5OPT - chains L and E of the 35 polymer chains in the assembly; structure by electron microscopy, 4.00 A resolution.

Chain L:
Molecule: 40S ribosomal protein S4
Organism: Trypanosoma cruzi (strain CL Brener)
Reference sequence: Q4D5P4 (Q4D5P4_TRYCC); residues 1-273 here = UniProt positions 1-273
Chain sequence (273 residues; numbered 1 to 273; the number before each row is that of its first residue):
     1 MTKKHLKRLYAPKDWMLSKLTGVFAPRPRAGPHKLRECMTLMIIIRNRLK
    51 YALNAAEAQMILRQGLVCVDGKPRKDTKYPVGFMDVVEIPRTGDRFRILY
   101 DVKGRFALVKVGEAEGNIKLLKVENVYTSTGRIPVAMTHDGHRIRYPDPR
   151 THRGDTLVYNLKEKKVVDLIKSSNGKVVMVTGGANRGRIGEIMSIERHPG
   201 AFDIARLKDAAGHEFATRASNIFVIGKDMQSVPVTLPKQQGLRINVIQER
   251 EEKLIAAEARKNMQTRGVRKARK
Unresolved in the structure: 1, 260-273

Chain E:
Molecule: 18S rRNA
Organism: Trypanosoma cruzi
Sequence (2319 nucleotides; numbered 0 to 2318; the number before each row is that of its first residue; numbering starts at 0):
     0 UGAUCUGGUUGAUUCUGCCAGUAGUCAUAUGCUUGUUUCAAGGACUUAGC
    50 CAUGCAUGCCUCAGAAUCACUGCAUUGCAGGAAUCUGCGCAUGGCUCAUU
   100 ACAUCAGACGUAAUCUGCCGCAAAAAUCUUGCGGUCUCCGCAACAUUGGA
   150 UAACUUGGCGAAACGCCAAGCUAAUACAUGAACCAACCGGAUGUUCUCUG
   200 UUCCGGCGGCAGGGCAACCUGCUGCCAUGGGACGUCCAGCGAAUGAAUGA
   250 AAGUAAAACCAAUGCCUUCACCGGCAGUAACACUCAGAAGUGUUGAUUCA
   300 AUUCAUUCCGUGCGAAAGCCGGGUUUUUUUAUCCGGCGUCUUUUGACGAA
   350 CAACUGCCCUAUCAGCCAGCGAUGGCCGUGUAGUGGACUGCCAUGGCGUU
   400 GACGGGAGCGGGGGAUUAGGGUUCGAUUCCGGAGAGGGAGCCUGAGAAAU
   450 AGCUACCACUUCUACGGAGGGCAGCAGGCGCGCAAAUUGCCCAAUGUCAA
   500 AAAAAAAAGAUGAGGCAGCGAAAAGAAAUAGAGCCGACAGUGCUUUUGCA
   550 UUGUCGUUUUCAAUGGGGGAUAUUUAAACCCAUCCAAAAUCGAGUAACAA
   600 UUGGAGGACAAGUCUGGUGCCAGCACCCGCGGUAAUUCCAGCUCCAAAAG
   650 CGUAUAUUAAUGCUGUUGCUGUUAAAGGGUUCGUAGUUGAAUUGAGGGCC
   700 UCUAAGGCGCAAUGGUUUAGUCCCAUCCACUUCGGAUUGGUGACCCAUGC
   750 CCUUGUGGUCCGUGAACAGACAUUCAGAAACAAAAAACACGGGAGUGGUA
   800 CCUUUCCUGAUUAUCGCAUGUCAUGCAUGCCAGAGGGCGCCCGUGAUUUU
   850 UUACUGUGACUAAAAAAGUGUGACCAAAGCAGUCAUUCGACUUGAAUUAG
   900 AAAGCAUGGGAUAACAAAGGAGCAGCCUCUGGGCCACCGUUUCGGCUUUU
   950 GUUGGUUUUAAAAGUCCAUUGGAGAUUAUGGGGCAGUGUGACAAGCGGCU
  1000 GGGUGGUUAUUCCACACACACACACACACGCUCCUUUUUUUUGGACGUGU
  1050 UUUGUGUGUGUAUGUGGCACUCGUCGCCUUUGUGGGAAAUCCGUGUGGCA
  1100 CUGUGUUUGAUGUUGUUGGCAGAGACUUCGGUCUUUUGCCUUCGCAUAUU
  1150 UCACACAUGUGUCAUGCCUUCCCUCAACUCACGGCAUCCAGGAAUGAAGG
  1200 AGGGUAGUUCGGGGGAGAACGUACUGGUGCGUCAGAGGUGAAAUUCUUAG
  1250 ACCGCACCAAGACGAACUACAGCGAAGGCAUUCUUCAAGGAUACCUUCCU
  1300 CAAUCAAGAACCAAAGUGUGGGGAUCGAAGAUGAUUAGAGACCAUUGUAG
  1350 UCCACACUGCAAACGAUGACACCCAUGAAUUGGGGAGUUUUUGGUCGUAG
  1400 GCGUGGUCGGGCUUGAUUAUUAUUUUUCAUCCCGUUCCUCGUCUCGCCAA
  1450 UGAAUAUUAAAUUUACGUGCAUAUUCUUUUUGGUCUUCGUUUUUUUACGG
  1500 CGAGGGCCUUUAACGGGAAUAUCCUCAGCACGUUAUCUGACUUCUUCACG
  1550 CGAAAGCUUUGAGGUUACAGUCUCAGGGGGGAGUACGUUCGCAAGAGUGA
  1600 AACUUAAAGAAAUUGACGGAAUGGCACCACAAGACGUGGAGCGUGCGGUU
  1650 UAAUUUGACUCAACACGGGGAACUUUACCAGAUCCGGACAGGGUGAGGAU
  1700 UGACAGAUUGAGUGUUCUUUCUCGAUCCCCUGAAUGGUGGUGCAUGGCCG
  1750 CUUUUGGUCGGUGGAGUGAUUUGUUUGGUUGAUUCCGUCAACGGACGAGA
  1800 UCCAAGCUGCCCAGUAGGAUUCAGAAUUGCCCAUAGGAUAGCAAUCCCUU
  1850 CCGCGGGUUUUACCCAAGGGGGGGCGGUAUUCGCUUGUAUCCUUCUCUGC
  1900 GGGAUUCCUUGUUUUGCGCAAGGUGAGAUUUUGGGCAACAGCAGGUCUGU
  1950 GAUGCUCCUCAAUGUUCUGGGCGACACGCGCACUACAAUGUCAGUGAGAA
  2000 CAAGAAAAACGACUCUUGUCGGACCUACUUGAUCAAAAGAGUGGGAAAAC
  2050 CCCGGAAUCACGUAGACCCACUUGGGACCGAGUAUUGCAAUUAUUGGUCG
  2100 CGCAACGAGGAAUGUCUCGUAGGCGCAGCUCAUCAAACUGUGCCGAUUAC
  2150 GUCCCUGCCAUUUGUACACACCGCCCGUCGUUGUUUCCGAUGAUGGUGCA
  2200 AUACAGGUGAUCGGACAGUCGAGUGCUUCACUUGACCGAAAGUUCACCGA
  2250 UAUUUCUUCAAUAGAGGAAGCAAAAGUCGUAACAAGGUAGCUGUAGGUGA
  2300 ACCUGCAGCUGGAUCAUUU
Unresolved in the structure: 0, 767, 1000-1071, 1090-1164, 1386-1522, 1834-1844
Construct notes: conflict C143 (A144 in 320364483), C805 (U806 in 320364483); insertion (2316-2318)

How chain L and chain E interact:
Residue-residue contacts (154; chain L residue first):
  Thr2(L) - U91(E)  sugar contact
  Thr2(L) - G116(E)  base contact
  Thr2(L) - G347(E)  hydrogen bond to the sugar
  Thr2(L) - A444(E)  base contact
  Thr2(L) - G445(E)  base contact
  Lys3(L) - G347(E)  phosphate contact
  Lys3(L) - A348(E)  phosphate contact
  Lys3(L) - G430(E)  salt bridge to the phosphate
  Lys4(L) - U56(E)  base contact
  Lys4(L) - G88(E)  hydrogen bond to the phosphate
  Lys4(L) - C89(E)  salt bridge to the phosphate
  Lys4(L) - U91(E)  hydrogen bond to the sugar
  Lys4(L) - U496(E)  sugar contact
  Lys4(L) - C497(E)  sugar contact
  His5(L) - U91(E)  hydrogen bond to the base
  His5(L) - G92(E)  sugar contact
  His5(L) - G495(E)  hydrogen bond to the sugar
  His5(L) - U496(E)  sugar contact
  Lys7(L) - G92(E)  phosphate contact
  Lys7(L) - G93(E)  salt bridge to the phosphate
  Lys7(L) - C428(E)  salt bridge to the phosphate
  Lys7(L) - C429(E)  phosphate contact
  Arg8(L) - U494(E)  hydrogen bond to the phosphate
  Arg8(L) - G495(E)  salt bridge to the phosphate
  Leu9(L) - A862(E)  hydrogen bond to the sugar
  Leu9(L) - A863(E)  sugar contact
  Tyr10(L) - C429(E)  sugar contact
  Tyr10(L) - G430(E)  phosphate contact
  Tyr10(L) - A861(E)  base contact
  Lys13(L) - A862(E)  sugar contact
  Lys13(L) - A863(E)  phosphate contact
  Met16(L) - A894(E)  base contact
  Ser18(L) - C879(E)  phosphate contact
  Lys19(L) - A863(E)  phosphate contact
  Lys19(L) - A864(E)  salt bridge to the phosphate
  Lys19(L) - G878(E)  salt bridge to the phosphate
  Lys19(L) - C879(E)  hydrogen bond to the phosphate
  Leu20(L) - G878(E)  sugar contact
  Gly22(L) - U494(E)  sugar contact
  Val23(L) - U494(E)  hydrogen bond to the sugar
  Val23(L) - G513(E)  phosphate contact
  Val23(L) - G514(E)  phosphate contact
  Phe24(L) - G92(E)  sugar contact
  Phe24(L) - U494(E)  hydrogen bond to the sugar
  Phe24(L) - G495(E)  sugar contact
  Phe24(L) - A512(E)  base contact
  Ala25(L) - G495(E)  phosphate contact
  Pro26(L) - G495(E)  phosphate contact
  Pro26(L) - U496(E)  phosphate contact
  Arg27(L) - C346(E)  phosphate contact
  Arg27(L) - G347(E)  salt bridge to the phosphate
  Arg27(L) - U496(E)  hydrogen bond to the phosphate
  Arg29(L) - C497(E)  salt bridge to the phosphate
  Arg29(L) - A498(E)  salt bridge to the phosphate
  Ala30(L) - C118(E)  hydrogen bond to the sugar
  Ala30(L) - A345(E)  base contact
  Ala30(L) - C346(E)  sugar contact
  Gly31(L) - C118(E)  base contact
  Gly31(L) - G344(E)  hydrogen bond to the base
  Gly31(L) - A345(E)  hydrogen bond to the sugar
  Pro32(L) - G119(E)  sugar contact
  His33(L) - A345(E)  hydrogen bond to the sugar
  Lys34(L) - A345(E)  salt bridge to the phosphate
  Lys34(L) - C346(E)  salt bridge to the phosphate
  Leu35(L) - C346(E)  phosphate contact
  Leu35(L) - G347(E)  phosphate contact
  Arg36(L) - A861(E)  sugar contact
  Met42(L) - G495(E)  phosphate contact
  Arg46(L) - U494(E)  salt bridge to the phosphate
  Arg46(L) - G495(E)  salt bridge to the phosphate
  Asn54(L) - A493(E)  phosphate contact
  Asn54(L) - U494(E)  phosphate contact
  Ala55(L) - U494(E)  hydrogen bond to the phosphate
  Ala55(L) - G495(E)  phosphate contact
  Gln59(L) - A498(E)  base contact
  Gln59(L) - A500(E)  base contact
  Gln59(L) - A501(E)  sugar contact
  Met60(L) - A501(E)  base contact
  Met60(L) - A502(E)  sugar contact
  Arg63(L) - A500(E)  salt bridge to the phosphate
  Arg63(L) - A501(E)  salt bridge to the phosphate
  Gln64(L) - A501(E)  base contact
  Lys72(L) - C120(E)  salt bridge to the phosphate
  Arg74(L) - G119(E)  phosphate contact
  Arg74(L) - C120(E)  salt bridge to the phosphate
  Lys75(L) - G335(E)  hydrogen bond to the phosphate
  Lys75(L) - C336(E)  salt bridge to the phosphate
  Lys78(L) - U496(E)  phosphate contact
  Lys78(L) - C497(E)  salt bridge to the phosphate
  Tyr79(L) - G119(E)  sugar contact
  Lys103(L) - A895(E)  sugar contact
  Arg105(L) - A895(E)  salt bridge to the phosphate
  Asn125(L) - G344(E)  hydrogen bond to the phosphate
  Val126(L) - U292(E)  sugar contact
  Tyr127(L) - U343(E)  sugar contact
  Thr128(L) - G291(E)  hydrogen bond to the sugar
  Thr128(L) - A299(E)  hydrogen bond to the sugar
  Thr128(L) - A300(E)  sugar contact
  Ser129(L) - A300(E)  sugar contact
  Thr130(L) - G240(E)  phosphate contact
  Thr130(L) - A300(E)  phosphate contact
  Thr130(L) - U301(E)  phosphate contact
  Gly131(L) - U301(E)  hydrogen bond to the phosphate
  Arg132(L) - A288(E)  hydrogen bond to the base
  Arg132(L) - U290(E)  salt bridge to the phosphate
  Arg132(L) - G291(E)  salt bridge to the phosphate
  Arg132(L) - A300(E)  sugar contact
  Arg132(L) - U301(E)  sugar contact
  Met137(L) - U343(E)  sugar contact
  Met137(L) - G344(E)  phosphate contact
  Gly141(L) - G119(E)  hydrogen bond to the base
  Gly141(L) - C120(E)  base contact
  Gly141(L) - G344(E)  sugar contact
  His142(L) - C120(E)  sugar contact
  Arg143(L) - C120(E)  hydrogen bond to the base
  Arg143(L) - A121(E)  sugar contact
  Arg143(L) - U342(E)  hydrogen bond to the base
  Arg143(L) - U343(E)  hydrogen bond to the sugar
  Arg145(L) - A121(E)  hydrogen bond to the sugar
  Arg145(L) - A122(E)  hydrogen bond to the sugar
  Arg150(L) - G797(E)  hydrogen bond to the base
  Arg150(L) - U798(E)  salt bridge to the phosphate
  Arg153(L) - U292(E)  sugar contact
  Arg153(L) - U293(E)  phosphate contact
  Lys164(L) - A121(E)  salt bridge to the phosphate
  Leu169(L) - G797(E)  hydrogen bond to the base
  Ile170(L) - G797(E)  base contact
  Lys171(L) - G797(E)  salt bridge to the phosphate
  Lys176(L) - G797(E)  hydrogen bond to the base
  Gly183(L) - C859(E)  phosphate contact
  Gly183(L) - U860(E)  phosphate contact
  Asn185(L) - C859(E)  phosphate contact
  Glu196(L) - A905(E)  hydrogen bond to the sugar
  Arg197(L) - G294(E)  salt bridge to the phosphate
  His198(L) - A905(E)  hydrogen bond to the phosphate
  His198(L) - U906(E)  salt bridge to the phosphate
  Pro199(L) - G294(E)  sugar contact
  Gly200(L) - G294(E)  base contact
  Phe202(L) - C108(E)  phosphate contact
  Ile204(L) - A905(E)  sugar contact
  Phe215(L) - A858(E)  phosphate contact
  Ala216(L) - G857(E)  sugar contact
  Ala216(L) - A858(E)  sugar contact
  Thr217(L) - C859(E)  phosphate contact
  Arg218(L) - C108(E)  salt bridge to the phosphate
  Arg218(L) - C859(E)  sugar contact
  Asn221(L) - C859(E)  phosphate contact
  Lys227(L) - G797(E)  hydrogen bond to the base
  Lys238(L) - U891(E)  phosphate contact
  Lys238(L) - U892(E)  phosphate contact
  Val246(L) - U896(E)  sugar contact
  Glu249(L) - A895(E)  hydrogen bond to the sugar
  Lys253(L) - G893(E)  hydrogen bond to the phosphate
  Lys253(L) - A894(E)  salt bridge to the phosphate
Other interface residues (no listed pair), chain L (88 interface residues in all): Leu53, Ala56, Asp76, Thr77, Tyr159, Asp168, Arg250
Other interface residues (no listed pair), chain E (74 interface residues in all): A62, G109, C117, U868, A880

In short:
88 residues of chain L face 74 of chain E across their interface; the contacts include 36 hydrogen bonds and
30 salt bridges. Polar contacts include His5(L)-U91(E), Gly31(L)-G344(E) and Arg132(L)-A288(E).
Chain L is 40S ribosomal protein S4 (Trypanosoma cruzi (strain CL Brener)) and chain E is 18S rRNA
(Trypanosoma cruzi); the structure, Structure of KSRP in context of Trypanosoma cruzi 40S, was determined by
electron microscopy, deposited together with 5OSG.
